PDB entry 9B1X | electron microscopy, 3.07 A resolution | chains Y and i of the 54 polymer chains in the assembly

== Chain Y ==
Molecule: 23S rRNA
Organism: Mycolicibacterium smegmatis
Sequence (3120 nucleotides; each row starts with the number of its first residue):
     1 UAAGUGUUUAAGGGCGCAUGGUGGAUGCCUUGGCACUGGGAGCCGAUGAA
    51 GGACGUAGGAGGCUGCGAUAAGCCUCGGGGAGCUGUCAACCGAGCGUUGA
   101 UCCGAGGAUGUCCGAAUGGGGAAACCCGGCACGAGUGAUGUCGUGUCACC
   151 AGGCGCUGAAUAUAUAGGCGUCUGGGGGGAACGCGGGGAAGUGAAACAUC
   201 UCAGUACCCGUAGGAAGAGAAAACAAAAUGUGAUUCCGUGAGUAGUGGCG
   251 AGCGAAAGCGGAGGAUGGCUAAACCGUAUGCAUGUGAUACCGGGUAGGGG
   301 UUGUGUGUGCGGGGUUGUGGGACCUAUCUUUCCGGCUCUACCUGGCUGGA
   351 GGGCAGUGAGAAAAUGUUGUGGUUAGCGGAAAUGGCUUGGGAUGGCCUGC
   401 CGUAGACGGUGAGAGCCCGGUACGUGAAAACCCGACGUCUGUCUUGAUGG
   451 UGUUCCCGAGUAGCAGCGGGCCCGUGGAAUCUGCUGUGAAUCUGCCGGGA
   501 CCACCCGGUAAGCCUGAAUACUUCCCAGUGACCGAUAGCGGAUUAGUACC
   551 GUGAGGGAAUGGUGAAAAGUACCCCGGGAGGGGAGUGAAAGAGUACCUGA
   601 AACCGUGCGCUUACAAUCCGUCAGAGCCCUCGACGUGUCGUGGGGUGAUG
   651 GCGUGCCUUUUGAAGAAUGAGCCUGCGAGUCAGGGACAUGUCGCGAGGUU
   701 AACCCGGGUGGGGUAGCCGCAGCGAAAGCGAGUCUGAAUAGGGCGUAUCC
   751 ACACAAGAGUGUGUGGUGUAGUGGUGUGUUCUGGACCCGAAGCGGAGUGA
   801 UCUACCCAUGGCCAGGGUGAAGCGCGGGUAAGACCGCGUGGAGGCCCGAA
   851 CCCACUUAGGUUGAAGACUGAGGGGAUGAGCUGUGGGUAGGGGUGAAAGG
   901 CCAAUCAAACUCCGUGAUAGCUGGUUCUCCCCGAAAUGCAUUUAGGUGCA
   951 GCGUCGCAUGUUUCUUGCCGGAGGUAGAGCUACUGGAUGGCCGAUGGGCC
  1001 CCACAGGGUUACUGACGUCAGCCAAACUCCGAAUGCCGGUAAGUCCAAGA
  1051 GUGCGGCAGUGAGACGGCGGGGGAUAAGCUCCGUGCGUCGAGAGGGAAAC
  1101 AGCCCAGAUCGCCGGCUAAGGCCCCUAAGCGUGUGCUAAGUGGAAAAGGA
  1151 UGUGCAGUCGCGAAGACAACCAGGAGGUUGGCUUAGAAGCAGCCACCCUU
  1201 GAAAGAGUGCGUAAUAGCUCACUGGUCAAGUGAUUGUGCGCCGAUAAUGU
  1251 AGCGGGGCUCAAGCACACCGCCGAAGCCGCGGCAGCCAACGUGUUGGCUG
  1301 GGUAGGGGAGCGUCCUGCAUCCGGUGAAGCCGCCGAGUGAUCGAGUGGUG
  1351 GAGGGUGUGGGAGUGAGAAUGCAGGCAUGAGUAGCGAUUAGGCAAGUGAG
  1401 AACCUUGCCCGCCGAAAGACCAAGGGUUCCUGGGCCAGGCCAGUCCGCCC
  1451 AGGGUGAGUCGGGACCUAAGGCGAGGCCGACAGGCGUAGUCGAUGGACAA
  1501 CGGGUUGAUAUUCCCGUACCCGUGUAUGUGCGUCCAUGAUGAAUCAGCGG
  1551 UACUAACCAUCCAAAACCACCGUGACCGCACCUUUCGGGGUGUGGCGUUG
  1601 GUGGGGCUGCAUGGGACCUUCGUUGGUAGUAGUCAAGCGAUGGGGUGACG
  1651 CAGGAAGGUAGCCGUACCGGUCAGUGGUAAUACCGGGGUAAGCCUGUAGG
  1701 GAGUCAGAUAGGUAAAUCCGUCUGGCAUAUAUCCUGAGAGGUGAUGCAUA
  1751 GCCGAGUGAGGCGAAUUCGGUGAUCCUAUGCUGCCGAGAAAAGCCUCUAG
  1801 CGAGGACAUACACGGCCCGUACCCCAAACCAACACAGGUGGUCAGGUAGA
  1851 GAAUACUAAGGCGUACGAGUGAACUAUGGUUAAGGAACUCGGCAAAAUGC
  1901 CCCCGUAACUUCGGGAGAAGGGGGACCCACAUGGCGUGUAAGCCUUUACG
  1951 GCCCAAGCGUGAGUGGGUGGCACAAACCAGUGAGAAGCGACUGUUUACUA
  2001 AAAACACAGGUCCGUGCGAAGUCGCAAGACGAUGUAUACGGACUGACGCC
  2051 UGCCCGGUGCUGGAAGGUUAAGAGGACCCGUUAACUCCCUUUGGGGGUGA
  2101 AGCGGAGAAUUUAAGCCCCAGUAAACGGCGGUGGUAACUAUAACCAUCCU
  2151 AAGGUAGCGAAAUUCCUUGUCGGGUAAGUUCCGACCUGCACGAAUGGCGU
  2201 AACGACUUCUCAACUGUCUCAACCAUAGACUCGGCGAAAUUGCACUACGA
  2251 GUAAAGAUGCUCGUUACGCGCGGCAGGACGAAAAGACCCCGGGACCUUCA
  2301 CUACAACUUGGUAUUGGUGCUCGAUACGGUUUGUGUAGGAUAGGUGGGAG
  2351 ACUGUGAAGCUCACACGCCAGUGUGGGUGGAGUCGUUGUUGAAAUACCAC
  2401 UCUGAUCGUAUUGGGCCUCUAACCUCGGACCGUAUAUCCGGUUCAGGGAC
  2451 AGUGCCUGGUGGGUAGUUUAACUGGGGCGGUUGCCUCCUAAAAUGUAACG
  2501 GAGGCGCCCAAAGGUUCCCUCAACCUGGACGGCAAUCAGGUGUUGAGUGU
  2551 AAGUGCACAAGGGAGCUUGACUGCGAGACGGACAUGUCGAGCAGGGACGA
  2601 AAGUCGGGACUAGUGAUCCGGCACCUCUGAGUGGAAGGGGUGUCGCUCAA
  2651 CGGAUAAAAGGUACCCCGGGGAUAACAGGCUGAUCUUCCCCAAGAGUCCA
  2701 UAUCGACGGGAUGGUUUGGCACCUCGAUGUCGGCUCGUCGCAUCCUGGGG
  2751 CUGGAGCAGGUCCCAAGGGUUGGGCUGUUCGCCCAUUAAAGCGGCACGCG
  2801 AGCUGGGUUUAGAACGUCGUGAGACAGUUCGGUCUCUAUCCGCCGCGCGC
  2851 GUCAGAAGCUUGAGGAAACCUGUCCCUAGUACGAGAGGACCGGGACGGAC
  2901 GAACCUCUGGUAUACCAGUUGUCCCACCAGGGGCACGGCUGGAUAGCCAC
  2951 GUUCGGACAGGAUAACCGCUGAAAGCAUCUAAGCGGGAAACCUCUUCCAA
  3001 GACCAGGCUUCUCACCCUCUAGGAGGGAUAAGGCCCCCCGCAGACCACGG
  3051 GAUUGAUAGACCAGACCUGGAAGCCUAGUAAUAGGUGCAGGGAACUGGCA
  3101 CUAACCGGCCGAAAACUUAC
Not modelled in the structure: 1, 1543-1626, 2324-2404
Metal / ion sites: Mg2+ site 1 near U7 (its only coordinating residue here); Mg2+ site 2: G13, G14; Mg2+ site 3: G77, G78; Mg2+ site 4: U109, G110; Mg2+ site 5: A116, U117; Mg2+ site 6 near U117 (its only coordinating residue here); Mg2+ site 7 near G152 (its only coordinating residue here); Mg2+ site 8: U163, A164; Mg2+ site 9: G191, U2467; Mg2+ site 10: A194, A196, C197; Mg2+ site 11: A195, A196; Mg2+ site 12 near G204 (its only coordinating residue here); 275 more Mg2+ sites not listed

== Chain i ==
Protein: Large ribosomal subunit protein uL16
Organism: Mycolicibacterium smegmatis
UniProt: A0QSD8 (RL16_MYCS2); residue numbers follow UniProt; this construct covers 1-138
Sequence (138 residues; numbered 1 to 138; the number before each row is that of its first residue):
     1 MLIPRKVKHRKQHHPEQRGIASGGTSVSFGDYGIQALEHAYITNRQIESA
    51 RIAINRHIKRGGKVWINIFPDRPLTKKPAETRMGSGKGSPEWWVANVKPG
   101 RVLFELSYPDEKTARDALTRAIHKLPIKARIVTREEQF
Not modelled in the structure: 137-138
Metal / ion sites: Mg2+: Leu-125, Pro-126, Ile-127

== How chain Y and chain i interact ==
Contacting residue pairs (71; chain Y residue first):
  A976(Y) / Arg-18(i)  phosphate contact
  G977(Y) / Arg-18(i)  salt bridge to the phosphate
  A978(Y) / Ser-22(i)  phosphate contact
  U984(Y) / Lys-8(i)  sugar contact
  G986(Y) / Arg-5(i)  salt bridge to the phosphate
  G986(Y) / Lys-6(i)  salt bridge to the phosphate
  G986(Y) / Asp-71(i)  sugar contact
  A987(Y) / Arg-5(i)  salt bridge to the phosphate
  A987(Y) / Phe-69(i)  sugar contact
  U988(Y) / Phe-29(i)  base contact
  U988(Y) / Ile-66(i)  hydrogen bond to the sugar
  G989(Y) / Lys-63(i)  phosphate contact
  G989(Y) / Trp-65(i)  hydrogen bond to the sugar
  G990(Y) / Lys-63(i)  salt bridge to the phosphate
  C1022(Y) / Gly-23(i)  phosphate contact
  C1022(Y) / Gly-24(i)  hydrogen bond to the phosphate
  C1022(Y) / Arg-101(i)  hydrogen bond to the sugar
  A1024(Y) / Arg-72(i)  sugar contact
  A1025(Y) / Lys-11(i)  base contact
  A1025(Y) / Gln-12(i)  base contact
  A1025(Y) / His-13(i)  stacking on the base
  A1026(Y) / His-9(i)  hydrogen bond to the base
  A1026(Y) / Lys-11(i)  hydrogen bond to the base
  C1027(Y) / His-9(i)  phosphate contact
  G1070(Y) / Glu-16(i)  phosphate contact
  G1071(Y) / His-13(i)  phosphate contact
  G1072(Y) / Lys-87(i)  salt bridge to the phosphate
  G1073(Y) / His-14(i)  base contact
  G1073(Y) / Met-83(i)  sugar contact
  G1073(Y) / Lys-87(i)  salt bridge to the phosphate
  G1073(Y) / Gly-88(i)  phosphate contact
  A1074(Y) / Thr-75(i)  phosphate contact
  A1074(Y) / Lys-76(i)  phosphate contact
  A1074(Y) / Lys-77(i)  phosphate contact
  U1075(Y) / His-14(i)  salt bridge to the phosphate
  U1075(Y) / Gln-17(i)  hydrogen bond to the base
  U1075(Y) / Tyr-41(i)  hydrogen bond to the base
  A1147(Y) / Lys-128(i)  salt bridge to the phosphate
  G1148(Y) / His-123(i)  phosphate contact
  G1148(Y) / Lys-128(i)  salt bridge to the phosphate
  C1194(Y) / Arg-60(i)  salt bridge to the phosphate
  G2474(Y) / Gly-84(i)  base contact
  G2475(Y) / Arg-82(i)  salt bridge to the phosphate
  U2489(Y) / His-13(i)  sugar contact
  C2499(Y) / Gly-84(i)  sugar contact
  C2499(Y) / Ser-85(i)  hydrogen bond to the sugar
  C2499(Y) / Gly-86(i)  phosphate contact
  G2500(Y) / Gly-84(i)  phosphate contact
  G2500(Y) / Ser-85(i)  phosphate contact
  G2500(Y) / Gly-86(i)  hydrogen bond to the phosphate
  G2500(Y) / Lys-87(i)  phosphate contact
  G2501(Y) / Lys-11(i)  phosphate contact
  G2501(Y) / Lys-87(i)  hydrogen bond to the phosphate
  A2502(Y) / Lys-11(i)  salt bridge to the phosphate
  A2683(Y) / Lys-76(i)  sugar contact
  C2691(Y) / Arg-120(i)  sugar contact
  C2691(Y) / His-123(i)  sugar contact
  C2691(Y) / Lys-124(i)  hydrogen bond to the base
  A2692(Y) / Arg-120(i)  sugar contact
  A2693(Y) / Arg-56(i)  sugar contact
  A2693(Y) / Arg-120(i)  salt bridge to the phosphate
  C2707(Y) / Ser-49(i)  hydrogen bond to the base
  G2708(Y) / Arg-45(i)  salt bridge to the phosphate
  G2708(Y) / Gln-46(i)  phosphate contact
  G2708(Y) / Ser-49(i)  sugar contact
  G2708(Y) / Lys-124(i)  hydrogen bond to the sugar
  G2709(Y) / Gln-46(i)  hydrogen bond to the phosphate
  G2709(Y) / Pro-126(i)  phosphate contact
  G2718(Y) / Glu-80(i)  sugar contact
  G2719(Y) / Arg-82(i)  salt bridge to the phosphate
  G2719(Y) / Met-83(i)  sugar contact
Interface residues without a listed pair, chain Y (50 interface residues in all): G979, G985, A1020, G1021, A1076, A1077, G1149, C1193, G2710, U2717, C2720
Interface residues without a listed pair, chain i (48 interface residues in all): Pro-4, Leu-74, Thr-81, Leu-125

== In short ==
50 residues of chain Y and 48 residues of chain i are in contact; the contacts include 15 hydrogen bonds, 16
salt bridges and 1 aromatic stacking contact. Polar contacts include A1026(Y)/His-9(i), A1026(Y)/Lys-11(i) and
U1075(Y)/Gln-17(i). The Mg2+ site 2 is built by G13(Y) and G14(Y).
Chain Y is 23S rRNA and chain i is Large ribosomal subunit protein uL16, both from Mycolicibacterium
smegmatis; the structure, HWS19 strain gidB mutant mycobacterial ribosome, was determined by electron
microscopy.
